PDB entry 7U9V | X-ray diffraction, 2.25 A resolution | chains A and H of the 4 polymer chains in the assembly

== Chain A ==
Name: Integrin alpha-IIb
From: Homo sapiens
UniProt: P08514 (ITA2B_HUMAN); residues 1-454 here correspond to UniProt positions 32-485 (UniProt number = residue number + 31)
Amino-acid sequence (454 residues; row label = number of the first residue in the row):
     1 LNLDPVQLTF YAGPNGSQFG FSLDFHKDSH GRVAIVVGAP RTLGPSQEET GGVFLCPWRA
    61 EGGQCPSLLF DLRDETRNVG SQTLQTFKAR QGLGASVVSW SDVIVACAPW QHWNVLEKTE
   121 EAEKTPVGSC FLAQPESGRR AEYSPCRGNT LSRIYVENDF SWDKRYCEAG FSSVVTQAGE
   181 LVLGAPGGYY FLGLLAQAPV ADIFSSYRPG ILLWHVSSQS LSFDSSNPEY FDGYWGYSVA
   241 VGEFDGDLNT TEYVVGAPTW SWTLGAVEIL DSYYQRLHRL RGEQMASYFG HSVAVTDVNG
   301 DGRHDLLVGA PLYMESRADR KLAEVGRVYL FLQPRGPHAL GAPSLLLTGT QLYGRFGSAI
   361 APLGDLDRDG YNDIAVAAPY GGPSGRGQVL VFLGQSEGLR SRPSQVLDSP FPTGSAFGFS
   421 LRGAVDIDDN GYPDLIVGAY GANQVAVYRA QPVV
Disulfide bonds: Cys56-Cys65, Cys107-Cys130, Cys146-Cys167
Bound ions: Ca2+ site 1: Glu243, Asp245, Asp247, Thr250, Glu252; Ca2+ site 2: Asp297, Asn299, Asp301, Arg303, Asp305; Ca2+ site 3: Asp365, Asp367, Asp369, Tyr371, Asp373; Ca2+ site 4: Asp426, Asp428, Asn430, Tyr432, Asp434
Ligand contacts: M6K ((4-{[(5S)-3-(4-carbamimidoylphenyl)-4,5-dihydro-1,2-oxazol-5-yl]methyl}piperazin-1-yl)acetic acid): Asp159, Phe160, Tyr189, Tyr190, Leu192, Asp224, Ser225, Ser226, Phe231

== Chain H ==
Name: 10E5 Fab heavy chain
From: Mus musculus
Notes: antibody fragment or engineered binder
Amino-acid sequence (216 residues; numbered 1 to 219; 3 numbers in that range are skipped by the numbering (no residue carries them; nothing is unmodelled there); the number before each row is that of its first residue):
     1 EVQLQQSGAE LVKPGASVKL SCTASGFNIK DTYVHWVKQR PEQGLEWIGR IDPANGYTKY
    61 DPKFQGKATI TADTSSNTAY LQLSSLTSED TAVYYCVRPL YDYYAMDYWG QGTSVTVSSA
   121 KTTAPSVYPL APVC
   138 TGSSVTLGCL VKGYFPEPVT LTWNSGSLSS GVHTFPAVLQ SDLYTLSSSV TVTSSTWPSQ
   198 SITCNVAHPA SSTKVDKKIE PR
Disulfide bonds: Cys22-Cys96, Cys146-Cys201

== Chain A / chain H interface ==
Residue-residue contacts - 23 pairs, chain A then chain H:
  Arg77(A) - Asp102(H)  salt bridge
  Val79(A) - Tyr104(H)  hydrophobic
  Gly80(A) - Tyr104(H)
  Gln82(A) - Tyr104(H)  hydrogen bond
  Leu84(A) - Tyr104(H)
  Glu117(A) - Lys59(H)  salt bridge
  Asn149(A) - Tyr33(H)  hydrogen bond
  Asn149(A) - Tyr104(H)  hydrogen bond
  Ile154(A) - Tyr57(H)
  Asn158(A) - Tyr57(H)
  Ser205(A) - Tyr101(H)
  Ser206(A) - Tyr101(H)
  Ile211(A) - Asp102(H)
  Leu213(A) - Asp102(H)
  Leu213(A) - Tyr103(H)  hydrogen bond (backbone-backbone)
  Leu213(A) - Tyr104(H)
  Trp214(A) - Tyr101(H)
  Trp214(A) - Tyr103(H)
  His215(A) - Asp31(H)
  His215(A) - Thr32(H)
  His215(A) - Leu100(H)
  His215(A) - Tyr101(H)  hydrogen bond (backbone-backbone)
  His215(A) - Tyr103(H)
Interface residues without a listed pair, chain A (16 interface residues in all): Glu157
Interface residues without a listed pair, chain H (11 interface residues in all): Pro99

== Overview ==
16 residues of chain A face 11 of chain H across their interface; the contacts include 5 hydrogen bonds and 2
salt bridges. Polar contacts include Arg77(A)-Asp102(H), Glu117(A)-Lys59(H) and Gln82(A)-Tyr104(H). Bound to
chain A: compound M6K.
Here chain A is Integrin alpha-IIb (Homo sapiens) and chain H is 10E5 Fab heavy chain (Mus musculus). Entry
7U9V (Integrin alpha IIB beta3 complex with BMS4-1) was determined by X-ray diffraction together with 7L8P,
7TCT, 7TD8, 7THO, 7TMZ, 7TPD and 15 further entries from the same study.
